7S7J - chains A and B; structure by X-ray diffraction, 1.15 A resolution.

# Chain A
Name: Spastin
Source organism: Homo sapiens
Notes: EC 5.6.1.1
UniProtKB: Q9UBP0 (SPAST_HUMAN); residue numbers follow UniProt; this construct covers 112-195
Amino-acid sequence (84 residues; each row starts with the number of its first residue):
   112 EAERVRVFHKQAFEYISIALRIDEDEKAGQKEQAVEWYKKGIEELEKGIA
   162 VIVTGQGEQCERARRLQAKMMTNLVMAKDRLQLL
UniProt features mapped onto this chain:
  - natural variant: V162 (V162I: In SPG4), L195 (L195V: In SPG4)
  - mutagenesis: H120 (H120D: Impairs binding to CHMP1B. Impairs midbody localization; when associated with D-124), F124 (F124A: Impairs binding to CHMP1B; F124D: Impairs binding to CHMP1B. Impairs midbody localization; when associated with D-120)
Reported in the primary citation:
  - mutagenesis - F124D, L177D: decreased binding to CHMP1B
  - mutagenesis - F124D, L177D: decreased binding to CHMP3
  - mutagenesis - L177D: unchanged binding to IST1 homolog (chain B)
  - mutagenesis - F124D: abolished localization to midbodies
  - mutagenesis - L177D: unchanged localization to midbodies

# Chain B
Name: IST1 homolog
UniProtKB: P53990 (IST1_HUMAN); residues 344-366 here correspond to UniProt positions 342-364 (UniProt number = residue number - 2)
Amino-acid sequence (23 residues; numbered 344 to 366; the number before each row is that of its first residue):
   344 TSASEDIDFDDLSRRFEELKKKT
Unresolved in the structure: 344-348
Ion coordination: Ca2+ near D351 (its only coordinating residue here)
UniProt features mapped onto this chain:
  - region: I350 to T366 (Interaction with VPS4A, VTA1, MITD1 STAMBP and USP8)
  - motif: D353 to K363 (MIT-interacting motif)

# Interface between chain A and chain B
Residue-residue contacts (36; chain A residue first):
  H120(A) with F352(B)
  A123(A) with F352(B)
  F124(A) with I350(B), hydrophobic; D351(B); F352(B); L355(B), hydrophobic
  I127(A) with F359(B), hydrophobic
  S128(A) with L355(B)
  L131(A) with L355(B); R358(B); F359(B), hydrophobic; L362(B), hydrophobic
  R132(A) with R358(B)
  D134(A) with L362(B)
  E135(A) with R358(B), salt bridge
  Y149(A) with F359(B), hydrophobic; L362(B)
  L156(A) with F352(B), hydrophobic
  K180(A) with D351(B), salt bridge; F352(B); D353(B)
  M181(A) with F352(B), hydrophobic
  T183(A) with S356(B)
  N184(A) with F352(B); L355(B); S356(B), hydrogen bond; F359(B)
  M187(A) with S356(B); F359(B), hydrophobic; E360(B)
  A188(A) with F359(B), hydrophobic
  D190(A) with K363(B), salt bridge
  R191(A) with F359(B); L362(B); T366(B)
  L194(A) with T366(B)

# In short
Chain A and chain B form an interface of 20 and 12 residues respectively; the contacts include 1 hydrogen bond
and 3 salt bridges. Among the polar pairs are E135(A)-R358(B), K180(A)-D351(B) and D190(A)-K363(B). From the
paper: F124D and L177D of chain A reduce binding to CHMP1B; F124D and L177D of chain A reduce binding to
CHMP3.
Chain A is Spastin (Homo sapiens) and chain B is IST1 homolog; the structure, Structure of Human SPASTIN-IST1
complex, was determined by X-ray diffraction.
